9ELF - chains A and G of the 5 polymer chains in the assembly; structure by electron microscopy, 2.88 A resolution.

== Chain A ==
Molecule: Processed angiotensin-converting enzyme 2
Source organism: Homo sapiens
UniProtKB: Q9BYF1 (ACE2_HUMAN); numbering as in UniProt (aligned over 19-615)
Chain sequence (603 residues; row label = number of the first residue in the row):
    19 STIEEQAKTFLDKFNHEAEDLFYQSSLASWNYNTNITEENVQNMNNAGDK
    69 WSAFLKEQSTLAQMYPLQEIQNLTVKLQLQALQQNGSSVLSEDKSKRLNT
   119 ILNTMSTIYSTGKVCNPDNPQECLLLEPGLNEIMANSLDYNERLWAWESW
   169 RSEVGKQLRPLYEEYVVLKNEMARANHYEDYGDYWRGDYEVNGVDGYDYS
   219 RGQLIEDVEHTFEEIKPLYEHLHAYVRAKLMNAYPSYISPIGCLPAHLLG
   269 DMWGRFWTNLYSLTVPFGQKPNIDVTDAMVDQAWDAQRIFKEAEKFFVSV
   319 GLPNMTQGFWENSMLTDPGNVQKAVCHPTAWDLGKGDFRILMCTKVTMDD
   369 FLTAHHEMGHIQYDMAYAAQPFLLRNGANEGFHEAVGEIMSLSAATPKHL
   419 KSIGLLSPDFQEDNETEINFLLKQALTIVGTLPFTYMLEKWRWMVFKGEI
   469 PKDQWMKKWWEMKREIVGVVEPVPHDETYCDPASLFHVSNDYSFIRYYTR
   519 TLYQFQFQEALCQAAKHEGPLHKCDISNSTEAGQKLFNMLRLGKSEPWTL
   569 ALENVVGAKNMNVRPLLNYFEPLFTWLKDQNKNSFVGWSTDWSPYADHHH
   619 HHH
Disordered / not traced: 136-140, 615-621
Differences from the reference sequence: expression tag (616-621)
Curated features (UniProtKB/Swiss-Prot):
  - region (Interaction with SARS-CoV spike glycoprotein): Asp-30 to Tyr-41, Met-82 to Pro-84, Lys-353 to Arg-357
  - active site: Glu-375 (Proton acceptor), His-505 (Proton donor)
  - binding site (chloride): Arg-169, Trp-477, Lys-481
  - binding site (substrate): Arg-273, His-345, Pro-346, Tyr-515
  - binding site (Zn(2+)): His-374, His-378, Glu-402
  - glycosylation (N-linked (GlcNAc...) asparagine): Asn-53, Asn-90, Asn-103, Asn-322, Asn-432, Asn-546
  - mutagenesis: Ser-19 (S19P: Increases slightly the interaction with RBD domain of SARS-CoV-2 spike protein), Gln-24 to Lys-26 (Slightly inhibits interaction with SARS-CoV spike glycoprotein), Gln-24 (Q24T: Increases slightly the interaction with RBD domain of SARS-CoV-2 spike protein), Ala-25 (A25V: Increases slightly the interaction with RBD domain of SARS-CoV-2 spike protein), Thr-27 (T27Y: Increases slightly the interaction with RBD domain of SARS-CoV-2 spike protein. In sACE2.v2.2; increases interaction with RBD domain of SARS-CoV-2 spike protein ...), Leu-29 (L29F: Increases slightly the interaction with RBD domain of SARS-CoV-2 spike protein), Lys-31 (K31D: Abolishes interaction with SARS-CoV spike glycoprotein; K31Y: Increases slightly the interaction with RBD domain of SARS-CoV-2 spike protein), Asn-33 (N33D: Increases slightly the interaction with RBD domain of SARS-CoV-2 spike protein), His-34 (H34A: Increases slightly the interaction with RBD domain of SARS-CoV-2 spike protein), Glu-37 (E37A: No effect on interaction with SARS-CoV spike glycoprotein), Asp-38 (D38A: No effect on interaction with SARS-CoV spike glycoprotein), Leu-39 (L39R: Increases slightly the interaction with RBD domain of SARS-CoV-2 spike protein), 48 further mutagenesis entries in UniProt
Disulfides: Cys-133/Cys-141, Cys-344/Cys-361, Cys-530/Cys-542
Covalently attached groups: N-acetylglucosamine (NAG) linked to Asn-53, Asn-103, Asn-322, Asn-432, Asn-546

== Chain G ==
Molecule: Spike glycoprotein
Source organism: Severe acute respiratory syndrome coronavirus 2
UniProtKB: P0DTC2 (SPIKE_SARS2); aligned to UniProt positions 1-1199 over residues 4-1208 (the alignment contains insertions or deletions, so no single offset holds)
Chain sequence (1199 residues; row label = number of the first residue in the row; note: 6 numbers in that range are skipped by the numbering (no residue carries them; nothing is unmodelled there)):
     4 MFVFLVLLPLVSSQCVNLITTTQSYTN
    32 FTRGVYYPDKVFRSSVLHLTQDLFLPFFSNVTWF
    68 HAISGTNGTKRFDNPVLPFNDGVYFASTEKSNIIRGWIFGTTLDSKTQSL
   118 LIVNNATNVFIKVCEFQFCNDP
   141 FLDVYHKNNKSWMESESGVYSSANNCTFEYVSQPFLMDLEGKQGNFKNLR
   191 EFVFKNIDGYFKIYSKHTPI
   212 IGRDFPQGFSALEPLVDLPIGINITRFQTLLALNRSYLTPGDSSSGWTAG
   262 AADYYVGYLQPRTFLLKYNENGTITDAVDCALDPLSETKCTLKSFTVEKG
   312 IYQTSNFRVQPTESIVRFPNVTNLCPFHEVFNATRFASVYAWNRTRISNC
   362 VADYSVLYNFAPFFAFKCYGVSPTKLNDLCFTNVYADSFVIKGNEVSQIA
   412 PGQTGNIADYNYKLPDDFTGCVIAWNSNKLDSKHSGNYDYWYRSLRKSKL
   462 KPFERDISTEIYQAGNKPCKG
   484 KGPNCYFPLESYGFRPTYGVGHQPYRVVVLSFELLHAPATVCGPKKSTNL
   534 VKNKCVNFNFNGLTGTGVLTKSNKKFLPFQQFGRDIVDTTDAVRDPQTLE
   584 ILDITPCSFGGVSVITPGTNTSNQVAVLYQGVNCTEVSVAIHADQLTPTW
   634 RVYSTGSNVFQTRAGCLIGAEYVNNSYECDIPIGAGICASYQTQTKSRGS
   684 ASSVASQSIIAYTMSLGAENSVAYSNNSIAIPTNFTISVTTEILPVSMTK
   734 TSVDCTMYICGDSTECSNLLLQYGSFCTQLKRALTGIAVEQDKNTQEVFA
   784 QVKQIYKTPPIKYFGGFNFSQILPDPSKPSKRSPIEDLLFNKVTLADAGF
   834 IKQYGDCLGDIAARDLICAQKFNGLTVLPPLLTDEMIAQYTSALLAGTIT
   884 SGWTFGAGPALQIPFPMQMAYRFNGIGVTQNVLYENQKLIANQFNSAIGK
   934 IQDSLFSTPSALGKLQDVVNHNAQALNTLVKQLSSKFGAISSVLNDILSR
   984 LDPPEAEVQIDRLITGRLQSLQTYVTQQLIRAAEIRASANLAATKMSECV
  1034 LGQSKRVDFCGKGYHLMSFPQSAPHGVVFLHVTYVPAQEKNFTTAPAICH
  1084 DGKAHFPREGVFVSNGTHWFLTQRNFYEPQIITTDNTFVSGNCDVVIGIV
  1134 NNTVYDPLQLELDSFKEELDKYFKNHTSPDVDLGDISGINASVVNIQKEI
  1184 DRLNEVAKNLNESLIDLQELGKYEQ
Disordered / not traced: 4-23, 68, 141-152, 178-186, 244-263, 680-688, 828-848, 1154-1208
Differences from the reference sequence: variant Ile-22 (Thr19 in P0DTC2), Asp-143 (Gly142 in P0DTC2), Gly-213 (Val in P0DTC2), His-339 (Gly in P0DTC2), Phe-371 (Ser in P0DTC2), Pro-373 (Ser in P0DTC2), Phe-375 (Ser in P0DTC2), Ala-376 (Thr in P0DTC2), Asn-405 (Asp in P0DTC2), Ser-408 (Arg in P0DTC2), Asn-417 (Lys in P0DTC2), Lys-440 (Asn in P0DTC2), Ser-446 (Gly in P0DTC2), Leu-456 (Phe in P0DTC2), Lys-460 (Asn in P0DTC2), Asn-477 (Ser in P0DTC2), Lys-478 (Thr in P0DTC2), Lys-484 (Glu in P0DTC2), Pro-486 (Phe in P0DTC2), Arg-498 (Gln in P0DTC2), Tyr-501 (Asn in P0DTC2), His-505 (Tyr in P0DTC2), Gly-614 (Asp in P0DTC2), Tyr-655 (His in P0DTC2), Lys-679 (Asn in P0DTC2), Arg-681 (Pro in P0DTC2), Lys-764 (Asn in P0DTC2), Tyr-796 (Asp in P0DTC2), His-954 (Gln in P0DTC2), Lys-969 (Asn in P0DTC2); conflict Thr-24 (Arg21 in P0DTC2), Ser-27 (Ala in P0DTC2), Leu-50 (Ser in P0DTC2), 31 further conflict positions vs the reference (P0DTC2) not listed
Curated features (UniProtKB/Swiss-Prot):
  - glycosylation: Asn-20 (N-linked (GlcNAc...) (complex) asparagine)
Disulfides: Cys-131/Cys-166, Cys-291/Cys-301, Cys-336/Cys-361, Cys-379/Cys-432, Cys-391/Cys-525, Cys-480/Cys-488, Cys-538/Cys-590, Cys-617/Cys-649, Cys-662/Cys-671, Cys-738/Cys-760, Cys-743/Cys-749, Cys-1032/Cys-1043, Cys-1082/Cys-1126
Covalently attached groups: N-acetylglucosamine (NAG) linked to Asn-30, Thr-236, Asn-282, Asn-331, Asn-616, Asn-709, Asn-717, Asn-801, Asn-1098, Asn-1134
From the paper describing this entry:
  - post-translational modification sites: Asn-30

== Chain A / chain G interface ==
Contacting residue pairs - 28 pairs, chain A then chain G:
  Ser-19(A) with Ala-475(G); Gly-476(G); Asn-477(G), hydrogen bond
  Gln-24(A) with Ala-475(G); Gly-476(G), hydrogen bond (side chain-backbone); Asn-487(G)
  Thr-27(A) with Leu-456(G); Tyr-489(G)
  Lys-31(A) with Pro-486(G), hydrogen bond (side chain-backbone); Tyr-489(G), hydrogen bond
  His-34(A) with Glu-493(G), salt bridge; Ser-494(G), hydrogen bond (side chain-backbone)
  Asp-38(A) with Tyr-449(G), hydrogen bond
  Tyr-41(A) with Arg-498(G); Thr-500(G), hydrogen bond; Tyr-501(G)
  Gln-42(A) with Arg-498(G)
  Leu-79(A) with Pro-486(G)
  Met-82(A) with Pro-486(G)
  Tyr-83(A) with Tyr-489(G)
  Asn-330(A) with Thr-500(G), hydrogen bond (side chain-backbone)
  Lys-353(A) with Gly-496(G), hydrogen bond (side chain-backbone); Tyr-501(G); Gly-502(G), hydrogen bond (backbone-backbone); His-505(G), hydrogen bond (backbone-side chain)
  Gly-354(A) with Gly-502(G); His-505(G)
  Asp-355(A) with Thr-500(G)
Other interface residues (no listed pair), chain A (18 interface residues in all): Phe-28, Gly-352, Arg-357
Other interface residues (no listed pair), chain G (17 interface residues in all): Tyr-453

== Summary ==
Chain A and chain G form an interface of 18 and 17 residues respectively; the contacts include 11 hydrogen
bonds and 1 salt bridge. Among the polar pairs are His-34(A)/Glu-493(G), Ser-19(A)/Asn-477(G) and
Gln-24(A)/Gly-476(G). Covalently linked N-acetylglucosamine: at Asn-53(A), Asn-103(A), Asn-322(A), Asn-432(A)
and Asn-546(A). The paper reports a modification site at Asn-30(G).
Here chain A is Processed angiotensin-converting enzyme 2 (Homo sapiens) and chain G is Spike glycoprotein
(Severe acute respiratory syndrome coronavirus 2). Entry 9ELF (Cryo-EM structure of SARS-CoV-2 Omicron
KP.3.1.1 spike protein in complex with human ACE2) was determined by electron microscopy (same publication as
9ELE and 9ELG).
